PDB entry 9NTM | electron microscopy, 7.10 A resolution (low resolution: residue-level contacts below are approximate; hydrogen-bond / salt-bridge calls are withheld) | chains LB and MB of the 89 polymer chains in the assembly

== Chain LB (and MB) ==
Molecule: Tubulin beta chain
From: Bos taurus
Notes: chain MB of this document is another copy of the same molecule, construct and numbering; everything in this record applies to it too
UniProt: A0A4W2DT89 (A0A4W2DT89_BOBOX); the author numbering skips numbers that UniProt does not, so the offset changes along the chain: 1-44 = UniProt 1-44; 47-360 = UniProt 45-358; 369-455 = UniProt 359-445
Sequence (445 residues; row label = number of the first residue in the row; note: 10 numbers in that range are skipped by the numbering (no residue carries them; nothing is unmodelled there)):
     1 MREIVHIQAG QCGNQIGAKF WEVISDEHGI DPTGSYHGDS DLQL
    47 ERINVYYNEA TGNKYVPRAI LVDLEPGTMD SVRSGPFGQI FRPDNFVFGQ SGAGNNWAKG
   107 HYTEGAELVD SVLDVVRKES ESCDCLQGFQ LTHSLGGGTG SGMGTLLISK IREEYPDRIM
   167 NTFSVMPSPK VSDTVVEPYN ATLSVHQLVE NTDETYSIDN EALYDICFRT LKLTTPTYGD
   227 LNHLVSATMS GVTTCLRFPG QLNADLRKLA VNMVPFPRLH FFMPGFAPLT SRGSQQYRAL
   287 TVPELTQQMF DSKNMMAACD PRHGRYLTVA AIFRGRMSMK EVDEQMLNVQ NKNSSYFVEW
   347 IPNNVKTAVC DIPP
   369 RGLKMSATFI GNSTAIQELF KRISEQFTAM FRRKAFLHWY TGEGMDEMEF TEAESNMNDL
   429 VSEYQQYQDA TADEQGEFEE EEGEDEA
Not modelled in the structure: 437-455
Ligand contacts:
  - GDP (guanosine-5'-diphosphate): Gly10, Gln11, Cys12, Gln15, Ile16, Asn101, Ser140, Gly142, Gly143, Gly144, Thr145, Gly146, Val171, Asp179, Thr180, Glu183, Asn206, Leu209, Tyr224, Leu227, Asn228
  - GTP (guanosine-5'-triphosphate): Gln247, Leu248, Lys254
  - taxol (TA1): Glu22, Val23, Asp26, Glu27, Leu217, Asp226, His229, Leu230, Ala233, Ser236, Phe272, Pro274, Leu275, Thr276, Ser277, Arg278, Gln281, Arg320, Pro360, Arg369, Gly370, Leu371

== Interface between chain LB and chain MB ==
Pairs across the interface (6; chain LB residue first):
  Lys60(LB) - Gln282(MB)
  Lys60(LB) - Tyr283(MB)
  Gln85(LB) - Tyr283(MB)
  Arg88(LB) - Ser280(MB)
  Arg88(LB) - Tyr283(MB)
  Pro89(LB) - Ser280(MB)
Interface residues without a listed pair, chain LB (8 interface residues in all): Glu55, Ala56, Val62, Phe87
Interface residues without a listed pair, chain MB (5 interface residues in all): Arg284, Ala285

== Overview ==
8 residues of chain LB and 5 residues of chain MB are in contact. Chain LB binds GTP, GDP and taxol.
Chain LB and chain MB are both Tubulin beta chain (Bos taurus); the structure, SPEF1 bound to 14-pf
microtubule, was determined by electron microscopy, deposited together with 9NW3 and 9OT2.
